1M93 - chains A and B of the 3 polymer chains in the assembly; structure by X-ray diffraction, 1.65 A resolution.

== Chain A ==
Name: Serine proteinase inhibitor 2
Organism: Cowpox virus
UniProtKB: P07385 (SPI2_CWPXB); residues 1-55 here = UniProt positions 1-55
Amino-acid sequence (55 residues; row label = number of the first residue in the row):
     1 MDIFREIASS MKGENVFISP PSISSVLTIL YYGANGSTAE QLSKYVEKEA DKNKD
Unresolved in the structure: 47-55

== Chain B ==
Name: Serine proteinase inhibitor 2
Organism: Cowpox virus
UniProtKB: P07385 (SPI2_CWPXB); numbering as in UniProt (aligned over 56-300)
Amino-acid sequence (245 residues; numbered 56 to 300; the number before each row is that of its first residue):
    56 DISFKSMNKV YGRYSAVFKD SFLRKIGDNF QTVDFTDSRT VDAINKSVDI FTEGKINPLL
   116 DEPLSPDTSL LAISAVYFKA KWLMPFEKEF TSDYPFYVSP TEMVDVSMMS MYGEAFNHAS
   176 VKESFGNFSI IELPYVGDTS MVVILPDNID GLESIEQNLT DTNFKKWSDS MDAMFIDVHI
   236 PKFKVTGSYN LVDALVKLGL TEVFGSTGDY SNMSNSDVSV DAMIHKTYID VNEEYTEAAA
   296 ATSAL
Sequence notes: engineered mutation Ser93 (Cys in P07385), Ser102 (Cys in P07385), Ser124 (Cys in P07385), Ser223 (Cys in P07385), Ser269 (Cys in P07385), Ser298 (Cys in P07385)

== How chain A and chain B interact ==
Residue-residue contacts (81; chain A residue first):
  Met1(A) - Leu214(B)
  Met1(A) - Thr215(B)
  Met1(A) - Asp216(B)  hydrogen bond (backbone-side chain)
  Asp2(A) - Leu253(B)
  Ile3(A) - Leu250(B)  hydrophobic
  Ile3(A) - Leu253(B)  hydrophobic
  Arg5(A) - Glu211(B)
  Arg5(A) - Gln212(B)  hydrogen bond (backbone-side chain)
  Arg5(A) - Leu214(B)  hydrogen bond (side chain-backbone)
  Arg5(A) - Thr215(B)
  Glu6(A) - Ala249(B)
  Glu6(A) - Lys252(B)  salt bridge
  Ile7(A) - Tyr244(B)  hydrophobic
  Ile7(A) - Leu246(B)  hydrophobic
  Ala8(A) - Glu211(B)
  Ser9(A) - Gln212(B)
  Ser10(A) - Lys252(B)  hydrogen bond
  Met11(A) - Tyr244(B)  hydrophobic
  Lys12(A) - Glu208(B)
  Val16(A) - Tyr244(B)
  Phe17(A) - Tyr244(B)  hydrogen bond (backbone-side chain)
  Phe17(A) - Thr282(B)  hydrogen bond (backbone-side chain)
  Phe17(A) - Tyr283(B)
  Phe17(A) - Ile284(B)  hydrophobic
  Phe17(A) - Ala293(B)  hydrophobic
  Ile18(A) - His280(B)
  Ile18(A) - Thr282(B)
  Ser19(A) - Val131(B)
  Ser19(A) - His280(B)  hydrogen bond (backbone-side chain)
  Ser19(A) - Ala295(B)
  Ser22(A) - Ser129(B)  hydrogen bond
  Ser22(A) - Val131(B)
  Ser22(A) - His280(B)
  Ser22(A) - Ala296(B)
  Ser22(A) - Thr297(B)  hydrogen bond
  Ile23(A) - Leu246(B)  hydrophobic
  Ile23(A) - His280(B)
  Ile23(A) - Thr297(B)
  Ser25(A) - Asn63(B)
  Ser25(A) - Ser129(B)  hydrogen bond
  Val26(A) - Ile128(B)
  Val26(A) - Ser129(B)
  Val26(A) - Met278(B)  hydrophobic
  Val26(A) - Thr297(B)
  Val26(A) - Ala299(B)  hydrophobic
  Leu27(A) - Met278(B)  hydrophobic
  Ile29(A) - Asn63(B)
  Ile29(A) - Val65(B)  hydrophobic
  Ile29(A) - Phe77(B)
  Ile29(A) - Ala127(B)  hydrophobic
  Leu30(A) - Tyr265(B)
  Leu30(A) - Val275(B)  hydrophobic
  Tyr32(A) - Phe77(B)
  Tyr32(A) - Lys80(B)
  Tyr32(A) - Ile81(B)  hydrophobic
  Gly33(A) - Phe77(B)
  Gly33(A) - Tyr265(B)
  Gly33(A) - Ser266(B)
  Gly33(A) - Asn267(B)  hydrogen bond (backbone-backbone)
  Gly33(A) - Met268(B)  hydrogen bond (backbone-backbone)
  Ala34(A) - Asp264(B)
  Ala34(A) - Tyr265(B)  hydrophobic
  Ala34(A) - Asn267(B)  hydrogen bond (backbone-side chain)
  Asn35(A) - Asp264(B)  hydrogen bond (backbone-backbone)
  Asn35(A) - Ser266(B)
  Asn35(A) - Asn267(B)  hydrogen bond
  Ser37(A) - Glu257(B)  hydrogen bond
  Thr38(A) - Glu257(B)  hydrogen bond (side chain-backbone)
  Thr38(A) - Thr262(B)
  Thr38(A) - Gly263(B)
  Thr38(A) - Asp264(B)  hydrogen bond (side chain-backbone)
  Thr38(A) - Tyr265(B)
  Gln41(A) - Gly254(B)
  Gln41(A) - Leu255(B)
  Gln41(A) - Thr256(B)  hydrogen bond (side chain-backbone)
  Gln41(A) - Glu257(B)  hydrogen bond (side chain-backbone)
  Leu42(A) - Leu255(B)  hydrophobic
  Leu42(A) - Val258(B)  hydrophobic
  Lys44(A) - Leu255(B)
  Tyr45(A) - Leu253(B)
  Tyr45(A) - Leu255(B)  hydrophobic
Also at the interface, not in a pair above, chain A (34 interface residues in all): Phe4, Asn15
Also at the interface, not in a pair above, chain B (48 interface residues in all): Asn213, Phe219, Val240, Ala294

== Summary ==
Chain A and chain B form an interface of 34 and 48 residues respectively, with 20 hydrogen bonds and 1 salt
bridge. Polar pairs include Glu6(A)-Lys252(B), Met1(A)-Asp216(B) and Arg5(A)-Gln212(B).
Here chain A is Serine proteinase inhibitor 2 and chain B is Serine proteinase inhibitor 2, both from Cowpox
virus. Entry 1M93 (1.65 A Structure of Cleaved Viral Serpin CRMA) was determined by X-ray diffraction (same
publication as 1C8O).
